PDB entry 4YYK | X-ray diffraction, 1.79 A resolution | chains B and C of the 3 polymer chains in the assembly

Chain B:
Molecule: Bromodomain-containing protein 9
Organism: Homo sapiens
Notes: fragment: bromodomain
UniProtKB: Q9H8M2 (BRD9_HUMAN), isoform Q9H8M2-1; residue numbers follow UniProt; this construct covers 17-123
Sequence (108 residues; numbered 16 to 123; the number before each row is that of its first residue):
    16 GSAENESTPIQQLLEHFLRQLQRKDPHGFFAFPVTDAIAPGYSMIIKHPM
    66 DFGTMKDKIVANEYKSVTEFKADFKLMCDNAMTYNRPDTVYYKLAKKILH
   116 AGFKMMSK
Not modelled in the structure: 16-21, 123
Differences from the reference sequence: expression tag (16)
From the paper describing this entry:
  - specificity-determining residues: Met92, Tyr106
  - specificity-determining residues: Phe44 (proposed by the authors, not directly observed)

Chain C:
Molecule: Histone H4
Notes: fragment: N-terminal tail
UniProtKB: P62805 (H4_HUMAN); residues 1-11 here correspond to UniProt positions 2-12 (UniProt number = residue number + 1)
Sequence (11 residues; each row starts with the number of its first residue):
     1 SGRGKGGKGLG
Not modelled in the structure: 1-3, 10-11
Modified residues: Lys5 (N-6-crotonyl-L-lysine; KCR); Lys8 (N-6-crotonyl-L-lysine; KCR)
UniProt features mapped onto this chain:
  - modified residue: Ser1 (N-acetylserine), Arg3 (Asymmetric dimethylarginine)

How chain B and chain C interact:
Contacting residue pairs - 9 pairs, chain B then chain C:
  Phe44(B) with Lys5(C)
  Phe45(B) with Lys5(C)
  Ile53(B) with Lys5(C)
  Pro55(B) with Gly9(C)
  Ala96(B) with Lys5(C)
  Tyr99(B) with Gly6(C)
  Asn100(B) with Lys5(C)
  Tyr106(B) with Gly4(C); Lys5(C), hydrogen bond (side chain-backbone)
Other interface residues (no listed pair), chain B (11 interface residues in all): Val49, Ala54, Tyr57
Other interface residues (no listed pair), chain C (6 interface residues in all): Gly7, Lys8

Overview:
Chain B and chain C form an interface of 11 and 6 residues respectively; the contacts include 1 hydrogen bond.
The hydrogen-bonded pair is Tyr106(B)-Lys5(C). The paper reports specificity determinants Met92(B), Tyr106(B)
and Phe44(B).
Here chain B is Bromodomain-containing protein 9 (Homo sapiens) and chain C is Histone H4. Entry 4YYK (Crystal
structure of BRD9 Bromodomain bound to a crotonyllysine peptide) was determined by X-ray diffraction together
with 4YY6, 4YYD, 4YYI, 4YYJ, 4YYM and 4YYN from the same study.
